9FSU - chains T and U of the 28 polymer chains in the assembly; structure by X-ray diffraction, 2.75 A resolution.

Chain T:
Molecule: Probable proteasome subunit alpha type-7
Source organism: Saccharomyces cerevisiae
Reference sequence: P21242 (PSA7_YEAST); residues -3 to 284 here correspond to UniProt positions 1-288 (UniProt number = residue number + 4)
Sequence (288 residues; each row starts with the number of its first residue; numbers below 1 keep their minus sign (Met-3 is residue -3)):
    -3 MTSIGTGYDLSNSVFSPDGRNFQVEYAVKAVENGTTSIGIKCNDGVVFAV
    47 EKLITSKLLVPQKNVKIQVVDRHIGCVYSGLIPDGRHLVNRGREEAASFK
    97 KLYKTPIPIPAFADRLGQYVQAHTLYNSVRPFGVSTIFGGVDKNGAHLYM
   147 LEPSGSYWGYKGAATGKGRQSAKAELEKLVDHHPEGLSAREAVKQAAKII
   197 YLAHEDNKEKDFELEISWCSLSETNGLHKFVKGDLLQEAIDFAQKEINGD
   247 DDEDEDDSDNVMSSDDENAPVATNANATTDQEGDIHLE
Disordered / not traced: -3 to 0, 245-284
Swiss-Prot annotation at these positions:
  - modified residue: Thr-2 (N-acetylthreonine)

Chain U:
Molecule: Proteasome subunit alpha type-1
Source organism: Saccharomyces cerevisiae
Reference sequence: P21243 (PSA1_YEAST); residues -8 to 243 here correspond to UniProt positions 1-252 (UniProt number = residue number + 9)
Sequence (252 residues; row label = number of the first residue in the row; numbers below 1 keep their minus sign (Met-8 is residue -8)):
    -8 MSGAAAASAAGYDRHITIFSPEGRLYQVEYAFKATNQTNINSLAVRGKDC
    42 TVVISQKKVPDKLLDPTTVSYIFCISRTIGMVVNGPIPDARNAALRAKAE
    92 AAEFRYKYGYDMPCDVLAKRMANLSQIYTQRAYMRPLGVILTFVSVDEEL
   142 GPSIYKTDPAGYYVGYKATATGPKQQEITTNLENHFKKSKIDHINEESWE
   192 KVVEFAITHMIDALGTEFSKNDLEVGVATKDKFFTLSAENIEERLVAIAE
   242 QD
Disordered / not traced: -8 to 0

How chain T and chain U interact:
Residue-residue contacts - 60 pairs, chain T then chain U:
  Thr2(T) - His6(U)
  Gly3(T) - His6(U)
  Tyr4(T) - Arg5(U)
  Tyr4(T) - His6(U)
  Tyr4(T) - Tyr21(U)
  Ser9(T) - Arg126(U)
  Val10(T) - His6(U)
  Val10(T) - Gln18(U)
  Phe11(T) - Gln18(U)  hydrogen bond (backbone-side chain)
  Phe11(T) - Tyr21(U)
  Phe11(T) - Ala22(U)  hydrophobic
  Phe11(T) - Arg126(U)
  Phe11(T) - Pro127(U)
  Ser12(T) - Tyr21(U)
  Pro13(T) - Tyr21(U)  hydrophobic
  Pro13(T) - Lys24(U)
  Gly15(T) - Tyr21(U)
  Gly15(T) - Ala25(U)
  Lys37(T) - Asp56(U)  salt bridge
  Asp110(T) - Arg82(U)
  Gln114(T) - Arg82(U)  hydrogen bond (side chain-backbone)
  Gln114(T) - Asn83(U)
  Gln114(T) - Leu86(U)
  Gln117(T) - Pro79(U)
  Gln117(T) - Asp80(U)
  Gln117(T) - Asn83(U)  hydrogen bond
  Gln117(T) - Arg126(U)
  Thr120(T) - Arg126(U)  hydrogen bond (backbone-side chain)
  Leu121(T) - Asn83(U)
  Leu121(T) - Tyr124(U)
  Leu121(T) - Arg126(U)
  Tyr122(T) - Tyr124(U)
  Tyr122(T) - Met125(U)  hydrophobic
  Ser150(T) - Pro79(U)
  Gly151(T) - Pro79(U)
  Ser152(T) - Ile78(U)
  Ser152(T) - Pro79(U)
  Tyr153(T) - Arg82(U)  hydrogen bond (backbone-side chain)
  Trp154(T) - Leu55(U)  hydrophobic
  Trp154(T) - Thr59(U)
  Trp154(T) - Val60(U)  hydrophobic
  Trp154(T) - Tyr62(U)
  Trp154(T) - Ile78(U)  hydrophobic
  Trp154(T) - Arg82(U)
  Gly155(T) - Leu55(U)
  Gly155(T) - Asp56(U)  hydrogen bond (backbone-backbone)
  Gly155(T) - Thr59(U)  hydrogen bond (backbone-side chain)
  Tyr156(T) - Leu54(U)
  Tyr156(T) - Leu55(U)
  Tyr156(T) - Asp56(U)
  Lys157(T) - Lys53(U)
  Lys157(T) - Leu54(U)  hydrogen bond (backbone-backbone)
  Lys157(T) - Leu55(U)
  Gly158(T) - Leu54(U)
  Lys169(T) - Leu54(U)
  Leu172(T) - Leu54(U)  hydrophobic
  Glu173(T) - Lys53(U)
  Glu173(T) - Leu54(U)
  Val176(T) - Leu54(U)  hydrophobic
  Asp177(T) - Lys53(U)  salt bridge
Interface residues without a listed pair, chain T (33 interface residues in all): Asp14, Arg16, Tyr145
Interface residues without a listed pair, chain U (30 interface residues in all): Gln28, Asp52, Pro57, Ser61, Leu128, Gly129

Summary:
33 residues of chain T face 30 of chain U across their interface, with 8 hydrogen bonds and 2 salt bridges.
Polar contacts include Lys37(T)-Asp56(U), Asp177(T)-Lys53(U) and Phe11(T)-Gln18(U).
Chain T is Probable proteasome subunit alpha type-7 and chain U is Proteasome subunit alpha type-1, both from
Saccharomyces cerevisiae; the structure, Yeast 20S proteasome with human beta1i (1-51) in complex with
epoxyketone inhibitor 16, was determined by X-ray diffraction (same publication as 9FRW, 9FST, 9FSV, 9FT0 and
9FT1).
